Entry 7NTX (electron microscopy, 4.75 A resolution (low resolution: residue-level contacts below are approximate; hydrogen-bond / salt-bridge calls are withheld)); this record covers chains A and B of the 4 polymer chains in the assembly.

[Chain A (and B)]
Molecule: Vegetative insecticidal protein
Organism: Bacillus thuringiensis
Notes: chain B of this document is another copy of the same molecule, construct and numbering; everything in this record applies to it too
UniProtKB: A0A290WPI2 (A0A290WPI2_BACTU); residue numbers follow UniProt; this construct covers 1-803
Chain sequence (803 residues; numbered 1 to 803; the number before each row is that of its first residue):
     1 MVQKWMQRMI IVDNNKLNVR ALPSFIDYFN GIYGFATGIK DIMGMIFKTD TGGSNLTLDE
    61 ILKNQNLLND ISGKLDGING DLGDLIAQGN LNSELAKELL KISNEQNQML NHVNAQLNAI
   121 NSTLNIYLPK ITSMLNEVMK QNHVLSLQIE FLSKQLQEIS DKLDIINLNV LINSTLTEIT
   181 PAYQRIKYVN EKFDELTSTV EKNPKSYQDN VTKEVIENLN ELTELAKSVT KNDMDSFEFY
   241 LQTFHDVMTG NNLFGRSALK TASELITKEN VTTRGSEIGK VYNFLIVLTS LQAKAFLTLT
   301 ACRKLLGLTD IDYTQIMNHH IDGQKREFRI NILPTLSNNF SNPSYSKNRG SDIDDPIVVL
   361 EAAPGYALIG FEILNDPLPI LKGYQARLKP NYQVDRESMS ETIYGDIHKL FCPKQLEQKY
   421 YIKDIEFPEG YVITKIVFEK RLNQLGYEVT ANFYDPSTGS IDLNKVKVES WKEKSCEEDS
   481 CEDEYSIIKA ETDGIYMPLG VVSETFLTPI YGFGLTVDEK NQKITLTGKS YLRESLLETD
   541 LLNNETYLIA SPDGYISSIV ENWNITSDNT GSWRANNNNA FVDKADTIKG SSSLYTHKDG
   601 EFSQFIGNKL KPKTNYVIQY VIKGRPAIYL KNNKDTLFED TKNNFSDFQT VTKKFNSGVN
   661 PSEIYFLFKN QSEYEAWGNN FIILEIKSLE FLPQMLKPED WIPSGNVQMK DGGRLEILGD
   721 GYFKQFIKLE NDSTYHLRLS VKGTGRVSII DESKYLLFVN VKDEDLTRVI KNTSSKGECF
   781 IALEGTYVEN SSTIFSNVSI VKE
Not modelled in the structure: 1-140, 199-213

[Interface between chain A and chain B]
Residue-residue contacts - 78 pairs, chain A then chain B:
  Asn-142(A) with Gln-141(B); Asn-142(B)
  His-143(A) with Gln-141(B)
  Leu-145(A) with Leu-145(B)
  Ser-146(A) with Leu-145(B); Gln-148(B)
  Ile-149(A) with Leu-145(B); Gln-148(B); Ile-149(B); Leu-152(B)
  Leu-152(A) with Leu-152(B)
  Ser-153(A) with Leu-152(B); Gln-155(B)
  Leu-156(A) with Leu-152(B); Gln-155(B); Leu-156(B); Ile-159(B)
  Ile-159(A) with Ile-159(B)
  Ser-160(A) with Lys-162(B)
  Leu-163(A) with Ile-159(B); Leu-163(B); Ile-166(B)
  Asp-164(A) with Lys-162(B)
  Asn-167(A) with Ile-166(B); Asn-169(B)
  Val-170(A) with Asn-169(B); Val-170(B); Asn-173(B)
  Leu-171(A) with Asn-169(B)
  Asn-173(A) with Asn-173(B)
  Ser-174(A) with Asn-173(B); Leu-176(B)
  Thr-177(A) with Leu-176(B); Thr-177(B); Thr-180(B)
  Glu-178(A) with Leu-176(B); Gln-184(B)
  Asn-232(A) with Glu-221(B); Glu-224(B); Leu-225(B)
  Asp-233(A) with Tyr-188(B); Leu-225(B); Ser-228(B)
  Met-234(A) with Tyr-188(B); Leu-225(B); Ser-228(B); Val-229(B); Asp-235(B); Phe-237(B); Tyr-240(B)
  Asp-235(A) with Arg-185(B)
  Ser-236(A) with Tyr-188(B)
  Glu-238(A) with Tyr-188(B); Lys-192(B)
  Phe-239(A) with Gln-184(B); Arg-185(B); Tyr-188(B)
  Tyr-240(A) with Arg-185(B)
  Thr-243(A) with Gln-184(B)
  Asn-251(A) with Tyr-183(B); Lys-187(B)
  Asn-252(A) with Tyr-183(B)
  Leu-253(A) with Ile-179(B); Tyr-183(B); Phe-284(B); Leu-288(B)
  Phe-254(A) with Ile-172(B); Leu-176(B); Ala-262(B); Leu-265(B); Phe-284(B)
  Arg-256(A) with Asn-169(B); Ile-172(B); Leu-265(B)
  Arg-303(A) with Glu-221(B)
  Thr-309(A) with Glu-217(B)
  Ile-311(A) with Glu-217(B); Glu-221(B)
Also at the interface, not in a pair above, chain A (43 interface residues in all): Glu-150, Gln-157, Ile-166, Gln-242, Asp-246, Val-247, Asp-310
Also at the interface, not in a pair above, chain B (45 interface residues in all): Ile-165, Thr-175, Val-189, Glu-191, Ser-236, Glu-269

[In short]
The interface between chain A and chain B involves 43 residues on one side and 45 on the other.
Chain A and chain B are both Vegetative insecticidal protein (Bacillus thuringiensis); the structure, Vip3Bc1
tetramer in processed, activated state, was determined by electron microscopy (same publication as 6YRF and
6YRG).
